PDB entry 8Y89 | electron microscopy, 3.32 A resolution | chains B and G of the 5 polymer chains in the assembly

== Chain B ==
Molecule: Spike glycoprotein
Source organism: Human coronavirus HKU1
UniProt: Q0ZME7 (SPIKE_CVHN5); numbering as in UniProt (aligned over 14-1276)
Sequence (1263 residues; numbered 14 to 1276; the number before each row is that of its first residue):
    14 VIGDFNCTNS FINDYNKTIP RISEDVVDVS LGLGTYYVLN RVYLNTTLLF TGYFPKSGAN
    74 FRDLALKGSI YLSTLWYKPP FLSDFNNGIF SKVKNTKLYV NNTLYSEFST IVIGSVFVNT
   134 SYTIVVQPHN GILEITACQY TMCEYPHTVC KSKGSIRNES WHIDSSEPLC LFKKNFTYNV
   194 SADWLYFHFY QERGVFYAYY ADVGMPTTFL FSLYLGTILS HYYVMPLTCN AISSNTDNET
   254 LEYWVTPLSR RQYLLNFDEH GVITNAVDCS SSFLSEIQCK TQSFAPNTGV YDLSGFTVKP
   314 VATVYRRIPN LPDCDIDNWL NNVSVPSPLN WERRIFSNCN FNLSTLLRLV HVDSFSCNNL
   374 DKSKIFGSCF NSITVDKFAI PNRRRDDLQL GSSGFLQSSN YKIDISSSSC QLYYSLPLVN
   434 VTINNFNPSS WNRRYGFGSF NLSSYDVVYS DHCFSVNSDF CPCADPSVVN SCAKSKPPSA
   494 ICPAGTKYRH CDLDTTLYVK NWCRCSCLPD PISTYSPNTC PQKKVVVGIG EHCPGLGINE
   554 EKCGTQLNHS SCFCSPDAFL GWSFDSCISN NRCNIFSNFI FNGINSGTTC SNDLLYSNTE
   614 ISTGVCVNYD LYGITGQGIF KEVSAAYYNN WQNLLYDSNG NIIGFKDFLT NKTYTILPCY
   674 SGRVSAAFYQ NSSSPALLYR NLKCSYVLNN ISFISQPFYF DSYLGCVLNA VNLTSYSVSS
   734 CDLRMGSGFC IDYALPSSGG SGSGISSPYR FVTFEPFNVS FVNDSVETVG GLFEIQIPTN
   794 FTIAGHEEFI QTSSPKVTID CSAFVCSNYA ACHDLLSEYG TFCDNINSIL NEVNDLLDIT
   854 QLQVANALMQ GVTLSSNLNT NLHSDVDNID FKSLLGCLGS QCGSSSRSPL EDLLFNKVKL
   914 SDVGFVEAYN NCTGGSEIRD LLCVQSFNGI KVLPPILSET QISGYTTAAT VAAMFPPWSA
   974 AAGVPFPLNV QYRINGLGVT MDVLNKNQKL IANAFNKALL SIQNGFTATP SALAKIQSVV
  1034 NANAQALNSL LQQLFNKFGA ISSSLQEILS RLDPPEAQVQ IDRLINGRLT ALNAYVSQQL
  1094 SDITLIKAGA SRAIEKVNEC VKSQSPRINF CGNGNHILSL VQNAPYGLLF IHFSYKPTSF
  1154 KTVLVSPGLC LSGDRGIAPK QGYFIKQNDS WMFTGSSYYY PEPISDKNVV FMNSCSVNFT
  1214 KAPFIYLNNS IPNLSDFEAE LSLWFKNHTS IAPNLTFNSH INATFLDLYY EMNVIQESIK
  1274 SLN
Not modelled in the structure: 558-562, 750-758, 1222-1276
Disulfides: Cys20-Cys156, Cys151-Cys183, Cys163-Cys242, Cys282-Cys292, Cys327-Cys352, Cys370-Cys423, Cys466-Cys546, Cys474-Cys495, Cys476-Cys565, Cys485-Cys516, Cys504-Cys518, Cys520-Cys533, Cys556-Cys567, Cys619-Cys672, Cys697-Cys719, Cys734-Cys743, Cys814-Cys836, Cys819-Cys825, Cys890-Cys895, Cys925-Cys936, Cys1113-Cys1124, Cys1163-Cys1208
Covalent attachments: N-acetylglucosamine (NAG) linked to Asn58, Asn192, Asn355, Asn664, Asn725, Asn793, Asn924, Asn1211
Sequence notes: engineered mutation Gly752 (Arg in Q0ZME7), Gly753 (Arg in Q0ZME7), Ser754 (Lys in Q0ZME7), Gly755 (Arg in Q0ZME7), Ser756 (Arg in Q0ZME7), Pro902 (Leu in Q0ZME7), Pro980 (Ser in Q0ZME7), Pro1023 (Asn in Q0ZME7), Pro1067 (Asn in Q0ZME7), Pro1068 (Leu in Q0ZME7)
Residues lining bound ligands: N-acetylglucosamine (NAG; 2-acetamido-2-deoxy-beta-D-glucopyranose): Asp880, Asn881, Gln1001
UniProt features mapped onto this chain:
  - region: Ser901 to Tyr922 (Fusion peptide 1), Glu920 to Phe940 (Fusion peptide 2)
  - site: Arg900, Ser901 (Cleavage)
  - glycosylation (N-linked (GlcNAc...) asparagine): Asn19, Asn29, Asn58, Asn114, Asn132, Asn171, Asn188, Asn192, Asn251, Asn335, Asn355, Asn433, Asn454, Asn561, Asn664, Asn684, Asn703, Asn725, Asn771, Asn776 and 10 more in UniProt

== Chain G ==
Molecule: Transmembrane protease serine 2
Source organism: Homo sapiens
Notes: EC 3.4.21.122
UniProt: O15393 (TMPS2_HUMAN); aligned to UniProt positions 109-491 over residues 110-492 (the alignment contains insertions or deletions, so no single offset holds)
Sequence (383 residues; each row starts with the number of its first residue):
   110 MGSKCSNSGI ECDSSGTCIN PSNWCDGVSH CPGGEDENRC VRLYGPNFIL QVYSSQRKSW
   170 HPVCQDDWNE NYGRAACRDM GYKNNFYSSQ GIVDDSGSTS FMKLNTSAGN VDIYKKLYHS
   230 DACSSKAVVS LRCIACGVNL NDDDDKIVGG ESALPGAWPW QVSLHVQNVH VCGGSIITPE
   290 WIVTAAHCVE KPLNNPWHWT AFAGILRQSF MFYGAGYQVE KVISHPNYDS KTKNNDIALM
   350 KLQKPLTFND LVKPVCLPNP GMMLQPEQLC WISGWGATEE KGKTSEVLNA AKVLLIETQR
   410 CNSRYVYDNL ITPAMICAGF LQGNVDSCQG DSGGPLVTSK NNIWWLIGDT SWGSGCAKAY
   470 RPGVYGNVMV FTDWIYRQMR ADG
Not modelled in the structure: 110-255
Disulfides: Cys410-Cys426, Cys437-Cys465
Sequence notes: engineered mutation Asp251 (Ser250 in O15393), Asp252 (Ser251 in O15393), Asp253 (Gln in O15393), Asp254 (Ser in O15393), Lys255 (Arg in O15393)
UniProt features mapped onto this chain:
  - binding site (Ca(2+)): Asn132, Asp135, Val137, Asp145, Glu146
  - glycosylation (N-linked (GlcNAc...) asparagine): Asn214, Asn250

== How chain B and chain G interact ==
Pairs across the interface (25):
  Lys487(B) - Asp417(G)  salt bridge
  Asp507(B) - Ser463(G)  hydrogen bond
  Asp507(B) - Arg470(G)  salt bridge
  Thr508(B) - Ser463(G)
  Thr509(B) - Ser463(G)
  Leu510(B) - Lys342(G)
  Trp515(B) - Arg413(G)
  Trp515(B) - Tyr416(G)
  Arg517(B) - Tyr414(G)  hydrogen bond (side chain-backbone)
  Arg517(B) - Val415(G)  hydrogen bond (side chain-backbone)
  Arg517(B) - Tyr469(G)  hydrogen bond (side chain-backbone)
  Arg517(B) - Arg470(G)
  Cys518(B) - Tyr469(G)
  Leu521(B) - Tyr414(G)  hydrophobic
  Leu521(B) - Tyr469(G)  hydrogen bond (backbone-side chain)
  Pro522(B) - Tyr414(G)  hydrophobic
  Thr527(B) - Tyr469(G)  hydrogen bond
  Tyr528(B) - Arg409(G)
  Tyr528(B) - Leu430(G)
  Tyr528(B) - Gln431(G)
  Tyr528(B) - Tyr469(G)  hydrophobic
  Ser529(B) - Ala468(G)
  Ser529(B) - Tyr469(G)  hydrogen bond
  Asn531(B) - Gln431(G)
  Thr532(B) - Ala468(G)
Other interface residues (no listed pair), chain B (19 interface residues in all): Ser488, Asp505, Cys520, Pro530
Other interface residues (no listed pair), chain G (17 interface residues in all): Thr341, Ser412, Leu419, Gly462

== Summary ==
19 residues of chain B and 17 residues of chain G are in contact; the contacts include 7 hydrogen bonds and 2
salt bridges. Polar contacts include Lys487(B)-Asp417(G), Asp507(B)-Arg470(G) and Asp507(B)-Ser463(G). Bound
to chain B: N-acetylglucosamine.
Chain B is Spike glycoprotein (Human coronavirus HKU1) and chain G is Transmembrane protease serine 2 (Homo
sapiens); the structure, Structure of HCoV-HKU1C spike in the functionally anchored-3up conformation with
2TMPRSS2, was determined by electron microscopy (same publication as 8Y7X, 8Y7Y, 8Y87, 8Y88, 8Y8A and 8Y8B).
